8CFA - chains E and F of the 7 polymer chains in the assembly; structure by electron microscopy, 3.06 A resolution.

[Chain E (and F)]
Protein: Major capsid subunit
Notes: chain F of this document is another copy of the same molecule, construct and numbering; everything in this record applies to it too
Reference sequence: Q77WA0 (Q77WA0_BPHK0); numbering as in UniProt (aligned over 1-385)
Sequence (385 residues; numbered 1 to 385; the number before each row is that of its first residue):
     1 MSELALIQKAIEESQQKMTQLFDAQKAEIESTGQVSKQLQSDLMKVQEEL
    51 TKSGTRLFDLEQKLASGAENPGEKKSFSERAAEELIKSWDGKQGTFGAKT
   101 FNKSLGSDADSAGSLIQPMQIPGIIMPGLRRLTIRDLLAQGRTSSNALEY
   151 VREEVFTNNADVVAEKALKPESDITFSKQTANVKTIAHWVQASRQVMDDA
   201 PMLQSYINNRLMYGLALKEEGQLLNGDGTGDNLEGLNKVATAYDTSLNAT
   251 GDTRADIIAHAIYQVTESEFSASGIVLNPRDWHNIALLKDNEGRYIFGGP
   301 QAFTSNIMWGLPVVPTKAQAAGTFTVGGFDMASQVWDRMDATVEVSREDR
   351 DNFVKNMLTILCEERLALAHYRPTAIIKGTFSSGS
Unresolved in the structure: 1-127, 158-173, 383-385 (chain F: 1-128, 158-172, 213, 382-385)

[Interface between chain E and chain F]
Pairs across the interface - 36 pairs, chain E then chain F:
  R142(E) - M202(F)
  V151(E) - Q191(F)
  V151(E) - A192(F)  hydrophobic
  E153(E) - R210(F)  salt bridge
  F176(E) - V190(F)  hydrophobic
  F176(E) - Q191(F)
  L247(E) - R280(F)
  L247(E) - H283(F)
  D252(E) - K289(F)  salt bridge
  T253(E) - F297(F)
  D256(E) - F297(F)
  H260(E) - H283(F)  hydrogen bond
  H260(E) - L287(F)
  Y263(E) - P279(F)
  Y263(E) - R280(F)  hydrogen bond (side chain-backbone)
  Y263(E) - H283(F)
  Y263(E) - F303(F)  hydrophobic
  T266(E) - P279(F)
  T266(E) - K317(F)
  E267(E) - K317(F)  hydrogen bond (backbone-side chain)
  E269(E) - L217(F)
  E269(E) - K317(F)
  F270(E) - R210(F)
  S271(E) - R130(F)
  S273(E) - R130(F)  hydrogen bond
  E292(E) - R294(F)  salt bridge
  R294(E) - R294(F)
  I296(E) - F297(F)  hydrophobic
  W309(E) - P300(F)  hydrophobic
  W309(E) - Q301(F)
  W309(E) - T304(F)
  D330(E) - R130(F)  salt bridge
  M331(E) - N209(F)
  M331(E) - R210(F)  hydrogen bond (backbone-side chain)
  W336(E) - M202(F)  hydrophobic
  Y371(E) - R210(F)
Also at the interface, not in a pair above, chain E (30 interface residues in all): G141, E149, T250, A259, I262, A272
Also at the interface, not in a pair above, chain F (23 interface residues in all): W189, S193, D199

[Summary]
30 residues of chain E and 23 residues of chain F are in contact; the contacts include 5 hydrogen bonds and 4
salt bridges. Among the polar pairs are E153(E)-R210(F), D252(E)-K289(F) and E292(E)-R294(F).
Both chains are Major capsid subunit. Entry 8CFA (HK97 Prohead II as part of a DNA packaging complex) was
determined by electron microscopy, deposited together with 8CEZ.
